4BL9 - chain A; structure by X-ray diffraction, 2.80 A resolution.

[Chain A]
Name: Maltose-binding periplasmic protein, suppressor of fused homolog
Source organism: Escherichia coli
Notes: fragment: mbpp residues 29-387, sufuh residues 32-278, 361-483
UniProtKB: chimeric construct of P0AEX9, Q9UMX1: residues 2-368 from P0AEX9 (MALE_ECOLI) positions 27-393 (UniProt number = residue number + 25); residues 372-618 from Q9UMX1 positions 32-278 (UniProt number = residue number - 340); residues 626-748 from Q9UMX1 positions 361-483 (UniProt number = residue number - 265)
Chain sequence (756 residues; each row starts with the number of its first residue):
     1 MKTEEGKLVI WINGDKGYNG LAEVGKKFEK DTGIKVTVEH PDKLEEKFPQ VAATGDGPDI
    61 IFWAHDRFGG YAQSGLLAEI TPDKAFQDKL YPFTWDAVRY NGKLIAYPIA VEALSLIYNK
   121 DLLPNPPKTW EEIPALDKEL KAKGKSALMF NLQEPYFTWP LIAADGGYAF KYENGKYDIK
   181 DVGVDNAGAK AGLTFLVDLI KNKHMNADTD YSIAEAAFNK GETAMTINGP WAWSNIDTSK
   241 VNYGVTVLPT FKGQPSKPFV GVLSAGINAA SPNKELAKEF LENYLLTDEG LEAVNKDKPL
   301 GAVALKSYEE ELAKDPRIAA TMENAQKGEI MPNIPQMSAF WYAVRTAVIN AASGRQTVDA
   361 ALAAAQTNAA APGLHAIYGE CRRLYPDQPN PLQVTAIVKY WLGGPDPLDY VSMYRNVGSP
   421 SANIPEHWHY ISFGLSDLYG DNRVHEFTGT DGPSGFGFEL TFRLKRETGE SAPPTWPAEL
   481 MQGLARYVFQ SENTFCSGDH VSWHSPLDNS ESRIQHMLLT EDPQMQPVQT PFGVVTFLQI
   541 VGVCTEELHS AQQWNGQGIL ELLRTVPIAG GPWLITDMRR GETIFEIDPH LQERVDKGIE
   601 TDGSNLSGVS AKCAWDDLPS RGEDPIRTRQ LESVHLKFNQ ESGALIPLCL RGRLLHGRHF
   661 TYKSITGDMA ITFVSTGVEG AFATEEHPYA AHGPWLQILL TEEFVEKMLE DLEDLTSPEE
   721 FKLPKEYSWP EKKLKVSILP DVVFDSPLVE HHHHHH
Unresolved in the structure: 1-2, 616-625, 714-721, 743-756
Construct notes: expression tag (1, 749-756); engineered mutation Thr3 (Ile28 in P0AEX9), Ala360 (Glu385 in P0AEX9), Ala363 (Lys388 in P0AEX9), Ala364 (Asp389 in P0AEX9), Asn368 (Arg393 in P0AEX9); linker (369-371, 619-625)
What the authors report for this chain:
  - disease-associated variants - R463C: decreased signaling (citing earlier work)
  - disease-associated variants - M481R (citing earlier work)

[Overview]
From the paper: R463C reduces signaling.
Chain A is Maltose-binding periplasmic protein, suppressor of fused homolog (Escherichia coli); the structure,
Crystal structure of full-length human Suppressor of fused (SUFU) mutant lacking a regulatory subdomain
(crystal form ..., was determined by X-ray diffraction (same publication as 4BL8, 4BLA, 4BLB and 4BLD).
